4B15 - chain A; structure by X-ray diffraction, 1.49 A resolution.

== Chain A ==
Molecule: Chitinase like lectin
From: Tamarindus indica
Chain sequence (266 residues; each row starts with the number of its first residue):
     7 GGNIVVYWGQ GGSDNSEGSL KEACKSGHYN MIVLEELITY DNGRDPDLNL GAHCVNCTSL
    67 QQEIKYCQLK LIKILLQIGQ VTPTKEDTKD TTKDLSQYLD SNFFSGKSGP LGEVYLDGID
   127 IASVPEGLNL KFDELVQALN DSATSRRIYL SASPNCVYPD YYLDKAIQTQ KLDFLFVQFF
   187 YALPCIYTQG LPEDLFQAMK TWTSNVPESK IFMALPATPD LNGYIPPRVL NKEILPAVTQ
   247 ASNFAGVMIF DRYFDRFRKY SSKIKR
Cystine bridges: Cys-30/Cys-73, Cys-60/Cys-63, Cys-162/Cys-191
Covalent attachments: N-acetylglucosamine (NAG) linked to Asn-146
Ion coordination: Na+: Thr-224, Asp-226 (together with acetate ion)
From the paper describing this entry:
  - post-translational modification sites: Asn-146
  - contacts within the chain: Thr-45/Thr-88 (hydrogen bond), Asp-47/Thr-88 (hydrogen bond)

== Summary ==
Covalently linked N-acetylglucosamine: at Asn-146. Thr-224 and Asp-226 coordinate Na+. From the paper: a
modification site at Asn-146; contacts within the chain involving Cys-30, Cys-73 and Cys-60 among others.
Chain A is Chitinase like lectin (Tamarindus indica); the structure, crystal structure of tamarind chitinase
like lectin (TCLL), was determined by X-ray diffraction (same publication as 4B16).
